Entry 2OKK (X-ray diffraction, 2.30 A resolution); this record covers chain A.

# Chain A
Name: Glutamate decarboxylase 2
Organism: Homo sapiens
Notes: EC 4.1.1.15
UniProtKB: Q05329 (DCE2_HUMAN); residue numbers follow UniProt; this construct covers 88-584
Sequence (497 residues; row label = number of the first residue in the row):
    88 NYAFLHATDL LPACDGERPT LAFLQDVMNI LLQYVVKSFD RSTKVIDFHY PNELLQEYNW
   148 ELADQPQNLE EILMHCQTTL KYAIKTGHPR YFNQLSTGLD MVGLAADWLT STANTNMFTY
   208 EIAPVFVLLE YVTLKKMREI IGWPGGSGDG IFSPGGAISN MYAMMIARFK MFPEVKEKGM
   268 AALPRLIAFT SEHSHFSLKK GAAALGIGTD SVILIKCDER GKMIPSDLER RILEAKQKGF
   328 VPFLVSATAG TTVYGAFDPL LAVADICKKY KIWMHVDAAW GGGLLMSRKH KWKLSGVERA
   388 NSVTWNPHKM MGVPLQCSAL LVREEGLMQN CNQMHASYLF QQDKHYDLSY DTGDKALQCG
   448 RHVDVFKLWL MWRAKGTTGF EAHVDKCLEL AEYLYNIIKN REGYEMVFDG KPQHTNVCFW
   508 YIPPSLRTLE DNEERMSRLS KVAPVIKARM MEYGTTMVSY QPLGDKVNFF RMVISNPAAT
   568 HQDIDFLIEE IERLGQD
Unresolved in the structure: 423-433, 518-520
Modified / non-standard residues: K396 ((2S)-2-amino-6-[[3-hydroxy-2-methyl-5-(phosphonooxymethyl)pyridin-4-yl]methylideneamino]hexanoic acid; LLP)
Residues lining bound ligands:
  - gamma-amino-butanoic acid (ABU), molecule 1: N180, Q181, L182, S183, N203, F205, T339, K396, R558
  - gamma-amino-butanoic acid (ABU), molecule 2: N180, Q181, L182, S183, N203, F205, H282, F283, T339, H395, K396, C446, R558
  - gamma-amino-butanoic acid (ABU), molecule 3: Q181, L182, S183, N203, F205, H282, F283, T339, H395, K396, C446
What the authors report for this chain:
  - binding site for gamma-amino-butanoic acid: K396
  - mutagenesis - F283Y: unchanged catalytic activity
  - catalytic residues: Y425

# In short
Chain A binds 3 copies of gamma-amino-butanoic acid. From the paper: the catalytic residue Y425; F283Y leaves
catalytic activity unchanged.
Chain A is Glutamate decarboxylase 2 (Homo sapiens); the structure, The X-ray crystal structure of the 65kDa
isoform of Glutamic Acid Decarboxylase (GAD65), was determined by X-ray diffraction, deposited together with
2OKJ.
